8HMF - chains A and D of the 3 polymer chains in the assembly; structure by electron microscopy, 4.60 A resolution (low resolution: residue-level contacts below are approximate; hydrogen-bond / salt-bridge calls are withheld).

# Chain A
Protein: Intraflagellar transport protein 122 homolog
Organism: Tetrahymena thermophila
UniProtKB: Q244W3 (Q244W3_TETTS); residue numbers follow UniProt; this construct covers 1-1251
Sequence (1251 residues; numbered 1 to 1251; the number before each row is that of its first residue):
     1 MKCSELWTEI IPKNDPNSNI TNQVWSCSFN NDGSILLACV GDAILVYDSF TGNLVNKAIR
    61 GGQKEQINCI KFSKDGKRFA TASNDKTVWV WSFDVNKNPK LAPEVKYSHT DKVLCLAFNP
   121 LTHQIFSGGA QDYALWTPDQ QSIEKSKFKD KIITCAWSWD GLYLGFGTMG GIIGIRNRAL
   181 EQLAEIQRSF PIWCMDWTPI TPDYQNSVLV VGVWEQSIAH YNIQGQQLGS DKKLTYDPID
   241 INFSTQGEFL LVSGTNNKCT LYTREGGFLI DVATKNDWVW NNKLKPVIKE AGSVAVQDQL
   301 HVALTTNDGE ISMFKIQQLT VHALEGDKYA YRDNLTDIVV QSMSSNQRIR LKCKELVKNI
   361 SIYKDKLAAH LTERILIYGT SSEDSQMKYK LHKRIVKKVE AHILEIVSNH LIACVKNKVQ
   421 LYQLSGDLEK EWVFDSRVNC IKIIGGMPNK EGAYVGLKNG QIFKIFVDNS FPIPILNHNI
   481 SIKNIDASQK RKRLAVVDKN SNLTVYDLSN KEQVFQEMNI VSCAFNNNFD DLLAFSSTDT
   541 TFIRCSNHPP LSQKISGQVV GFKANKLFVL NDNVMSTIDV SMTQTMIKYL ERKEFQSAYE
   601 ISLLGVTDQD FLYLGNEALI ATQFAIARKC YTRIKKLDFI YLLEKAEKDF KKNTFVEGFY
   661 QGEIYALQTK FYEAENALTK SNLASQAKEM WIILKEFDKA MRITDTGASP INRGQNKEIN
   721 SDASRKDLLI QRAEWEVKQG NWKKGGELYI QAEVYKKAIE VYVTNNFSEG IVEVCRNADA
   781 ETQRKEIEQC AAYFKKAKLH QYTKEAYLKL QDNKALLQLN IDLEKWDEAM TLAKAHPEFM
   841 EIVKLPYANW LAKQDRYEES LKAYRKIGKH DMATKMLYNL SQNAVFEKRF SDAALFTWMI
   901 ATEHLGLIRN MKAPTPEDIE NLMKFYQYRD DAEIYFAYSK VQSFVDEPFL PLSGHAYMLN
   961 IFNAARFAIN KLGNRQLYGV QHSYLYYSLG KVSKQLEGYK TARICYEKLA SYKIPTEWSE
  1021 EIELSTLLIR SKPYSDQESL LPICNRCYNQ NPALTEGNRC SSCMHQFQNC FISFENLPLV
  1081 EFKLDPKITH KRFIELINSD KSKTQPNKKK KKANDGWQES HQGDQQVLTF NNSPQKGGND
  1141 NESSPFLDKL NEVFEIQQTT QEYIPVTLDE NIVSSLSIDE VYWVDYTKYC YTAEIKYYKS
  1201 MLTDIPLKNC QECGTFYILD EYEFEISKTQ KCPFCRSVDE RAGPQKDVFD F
Disordered / not traced: 1-718
Bound ions: Zn2+ site 1: Cys1044, Cys1047, Cys1060; Zn2+ site 2: Cys1210, Cys1213, Cys1232

# Chain D
Protein: Intraflagellar transporter
Organism: Tetrahymena thermophila
UniProtKB: I7LVZ7 (I7LVZ7_TETTS); numbering as in UniProt (aligned over 1-1407)
Sequence (1407 residues; row label = number of the first residue in the row):
     1 MSLFSELPLD AGTDEQITQI AVSNVSINPS LAIITPHKIL LFNECGEKHD YELSRNIRCT
    61 YVQWHPSQPI IALGWETGAI TLWSEETKVA KEEPNGHKSE ICLIQFNPSG SRMVSADIDG
   121 NVTVWRGINI VSQYKKEQSI THAIFCELNI DSKLKSGNLF FFGGKSGVVC LADDANHCSD
   181 VCKVGGSIKS LLFYEKENSV IIITSTLLLV MFKISTSVKT GPSKRVKLSI SGDPQKLQSI
   241 WIGSCLLATC SHENMLRMWH LDQDDNYVLT LHQLAQQTQT QQGAATVIQS TNTNDQITSI
   301 QYEKRGKVLV AGTREGRIIF WKNLSIGSES PLDVDEWKML PYVSVRQGVN SIAVGQNNGL
   361 IAVQYGNQIS LVQETVINGK MTDQVRLLQS SANTIKIYIN NDISNQVLHF QSKGNIKGLD
   421 CNDQFMLLWT SKTIEIHEII INPKESQTKL VASIQEKCLR SVIHKENIIL VNDMELNVLN
   481 FKGIQKQNLK FSESEGKILN VNVLNNHLIM WTSNNYIRLF DISRREVKQI GVTRRFENSQ
   541 GQLGQIRYCA VNSDGSKIVI TADQRGKSGP QADNKFYIYD VQTDNFLLYE MPAKCIPLQP
   601 YCDRKDRKFF GISCIINKNI QQEKNADENN DENEDNKSDK SRNEDDDEKD KSNLEFYTFF
   661 VTSENGIRKQ DQYQLESSIE AVFAIDIPKL YFIKRNKKTN SSGQNYKIVE KYLNDFVGLE
   721 KIDNQIKEAI MNFSFYLTMD NLDEAYKSVK QIQNPSIWEK MASMCVKTKR IDVAEICLGN
   781 MRFARGSKAI REQKKEPELD AQLAMVAIQL NMKDEAVKLY EQSKRYDLYN KMLQAEGNWE
   841 KAIQISENHD RINLKNTYYR TAQMYEVSNN YEQAILYYEK SGTHVKEVPR MLLEAGQTEQ
   901 LERYIIDKNE KPLFKWWAQY LESNYRIELA VKFYRQSEDY DQMVRLFLTK NDVQTASSIC
   961 SETNNSAACY ILAKYLEMNG QIPEAIQYYW KSQHYTQAVR LAREKGMDNE VMSISLQGPN
  1021 QVKLQSAAYF EEKGFKQKAV ELYKKGGNLI KAYNLAQEEK LYDEAKQIAR QIEQEEDQRN
  1081 KKRDPNDLAG IIDDFIEKGQ PERAVPLMIK AKQFERAIET CIRFNIPITQ DLVDKIIPTE
  1141 PAKNAAEENK RKELMKLIAD TSIKQGDYRL SSKLYTKLGN QVEAMKCLIN LGAIDEVVNY
  1201 ATMARMPQLY ILAGNFLQTT DWHKNPQLMK HIITFYNKAK AYDNLAGFFD ACSSVEIDEY
  1261 RDYEKAAAAL NEALKHAKKS TSESRDFRIE QLETKLNLVQ KFVQARALFS SDPQQMKQIC
  1321 EDLLAQPGID QSVRSGDIYA QIIEYYYQVK NFSQAFDYIK KMQQKRIILA PYLDQEMLQQ
  1381 ILESQGVSLN SKNKNNDDEF IEEDVPE

# Interface between chain A and chain D
Pairs across the interface (48; chain A residue first):
  Ser721(A) with Asp1404(D); Glu1407(D)
  Arg725(A) with Phe1400(D)
  Leu728(A) with Ile1368(D)
  Arg732(A) with Ile1368(D); Asn1393(D); Asp1397(D)
  Trp735(A) with Pro1371(D)
  Lys853(A) with Arg851(D)
  Gln854(A) with Arg851(D)
  Tyr857(A) with Arg851(D); Ile852(D)
  Asn883(A) with Asn856(D)
  Phe886(A) with Arg860(D)
  Glu887(A) with Tyr859(D)
  Arg909(A) with Lys1110(D)
  Asn910(A) with Lys1110(D)
  Met911(A) with Lys1110(D); Lys1112(D)
  Asp946(A) with Arg890(D)
  Glu947(A) with Gln919(D)
  Pro948(A) with Trp916(D); Gln919(D)
  Phe949(A) with Gln919(D)
  Leu950(A) with Gln919(D); Glu922(D)
  Pro951(A) with Glu922(D)
  Leu952(A) with Arg945(D)
  Ser953(A) with Arg945(D)
  Gly954(A) with Arg945(D)
  Lys1091(A) with Asp1084(D); Pro1085(D)
  Ile1094(A) with Arg1079(D)
  Glu1095(A) with Arg1079(D)
  Asn1098(A) with Ile1050(D); Arg1079(D)
  Ser1102(A) with Asn1054(D)
  Gln1105(A) with Lys1051(D); Asn1054(D); Leu1055(D); Glu1058(D)
  Thr1187(A) with Leu1088(D)
  Thr1203(A) with Gln1025(D)
  Pro1206(A) with Thr996(D); Gln1021(D)
  Asp1220(A) with His994(D); Thr996(D)
  Glu1223(A) with Gln993(D)
Interface residues without a listed pair, chain A (44 interface residues in all): Leu729, Lys796, Asn879, Thr1089, Lys1101, Asp1179, Tyr1191, Thr1192, Asp1204, Leu1219
Interface residues without a listed pair, chain D (42 interface residues in all): Glu634, Asn853, Lys886, Ser923, Tyr995, Gln997, Leu1024, Leu1107, Arg1261

# Overview
Chain A and chain D form an interface of 44 and 42 residues respectively. Cys1044(A), Cys1047(A) and
Cys1060(A) coordinate Zn2+ site 1. Cys1210(A), Cys1213(A) and Cys1232(A) form the Zn2+ site 2.
Here chain A is Intraflagellar transport protein 122 homolog and chain D is Intraflagellar transporter, both
from Tetrahymena thermophila. Entry 8HMF (head module state 2 of Tetrahymena IFT-A) was determined by electron
microscopy, deposited together with 8HMC, 8HMD and 8HME.
